PDB entry 9GXY | X-ray diffraction, 1.16 A resolution | chain A

# Chain A
Molecule: Casein kinase II subunit alpha'
Organism: Homo sapiens
Notes: EC 2.7.11.1
UniProt: P19784 (CSK22_HUMAN); residues 1-350 here = UniProt positions 1-350
Amino-acid sequence (364 residues; row label = number of the first residue in the row; numbers below 1 keep their minus sign (Met-13 is residue -13)):
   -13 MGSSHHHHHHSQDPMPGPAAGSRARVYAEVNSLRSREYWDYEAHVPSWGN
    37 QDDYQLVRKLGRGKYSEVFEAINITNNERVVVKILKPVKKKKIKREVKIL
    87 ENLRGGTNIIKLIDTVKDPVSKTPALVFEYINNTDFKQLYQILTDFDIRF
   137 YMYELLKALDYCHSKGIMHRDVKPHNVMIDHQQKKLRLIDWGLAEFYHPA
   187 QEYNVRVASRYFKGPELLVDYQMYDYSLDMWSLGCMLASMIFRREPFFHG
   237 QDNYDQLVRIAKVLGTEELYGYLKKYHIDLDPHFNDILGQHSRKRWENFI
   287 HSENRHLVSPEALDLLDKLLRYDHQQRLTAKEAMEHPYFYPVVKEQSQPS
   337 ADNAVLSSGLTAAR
Disordered / not traced: -13 to 6, 334-350
Construct notes: initiating methionine (-13); expression tag (-12 to 0); engineered mutation Ser336 (Cys in P19784)
Residues lining bound ligands: A1IKB (5-[[8-(oxidanylamino)-8-oxidanylidene-octyl]amino]benzo[c][2,6]naphthyridine-8-carboxylic acid): Leu46, Val54, Val67, Lys69, Ile96, Phe114, Glu115, Tyr116, Ile117, Asn119, Thr120, Asp121, Phe122, Pro160, His161, Val163, Met164, Ile165, Ile175, Asp176, Trp177

# Summary
Chain A binds compound A1IKB.
Chain A is Casein kinase II subunit alpha' (Homo sapiens); the structure, Crystal structure of protein kinase
CK2 catalytic subunit (CSNK2A2 gene product) in complex with the dual ..., was determined by X-ray diffraction
(same publication as 9GCW).
